Entry 8HEE (electron microscopy, 3.20 A resolution); this record covers chains A and O of the 15 polymer chains in the assembly.

# Chain A
Protein: VP1 of capsid protein
Organism: Foot-and-mouth disease virus
Chain sequence (211 residues; each row starts with the number of its first residue):
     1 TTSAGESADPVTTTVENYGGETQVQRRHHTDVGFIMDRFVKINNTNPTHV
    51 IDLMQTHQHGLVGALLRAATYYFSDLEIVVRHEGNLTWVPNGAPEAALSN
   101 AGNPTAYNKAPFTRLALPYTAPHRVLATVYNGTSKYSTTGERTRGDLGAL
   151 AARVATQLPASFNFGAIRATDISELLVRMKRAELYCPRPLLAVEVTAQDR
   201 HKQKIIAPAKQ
Unresolved in the structure: 1-24, 137-155, 211

# Chain O
Protein: VP3 of capsid protein
Organism: Foot-and-mouth disease virus
Chain sequence (221 residues; row label = number of the first residue in the row):
     1 GIVPVACSDGYGGLVTTDPKTADPVYGKVYNPPRTNYPGRFTNLLDVAEA
    51 CPTFLCFDDGKPYVVTREDEQRLLAKFDVSLAAKHMSNTYLSGIAQYYAQ
   101 YSGTINLHFMFTGSTDSKARYMVAYVPPGVETPPDTPERAAHCIHAEWDT
   151 GLNSKFTFSIPYVSAADYAYTASDVAETTNVQGWVCIYQITHGKAQNDTL
   201 VVSVSAGKDFELRLPIDPRTQ

# Chain A / chain O interface
Pairs across the interface - 112 pairs, chain A then chain O:
  Q25(A) with D209(O); E211(O)
  R26(A) with Y168(O), hydrogen bond; E211(O), hydrogen bond (backbone-side chain)
  R27(A) with N43(O), hydrogen bond (backbone-side chain); L45(O); D46(O), salt bridge; E49(O), salt bridge; G207(O), hydrogen bond (side chain-backbone); K208(O); F210(O), hydrogen bond (side chain-backbone); E211(O)
  H29(A) with Y98(O), hydrogen bond (backbone-side chain); L212(O); R213(O), hydrogen bond (side chain-backbone); P215(O)
  T30(A) with N43(O), hydrogen bond; L44(O), hydrogen bond (backbone-backbone); L45(O); Y98(O)
  D31(A) with T42(O); N43(O), hydrogen bond
  V32(A) with F41(O); T42(O), hydrogen bond (backbone-backbone)
  I35(A) with Y98(O); P215(O), hydrophobic
  R38(A) with T16(O)
  F39(A) with T16(O), hydrogen bond (backbone-backbone)
  H59(A) with Y97(O), hydrogen bond (backbone-side chain); R219(O)
  G60(A) with Y97(O); Q221(O)
  L61(A) with Y97(O), hydrophobic; I216(O); D217(O)
  A64(A) with Y97(O)
  L65(A) with L44(O), hydrophobic
  Y71(A) with Y37(O)
  F73(A) with N31(O); R34(O)
  E77(A) with T21(O); A22(O), hydrogen bond (side chain-backbone)
  V79(A) with L14(O), hydrophobic
  W88(A) with Y26(O), hydrophobic
  P90(A) with Y26(O)
  P104(A) with V25(O); Y26(O), hydrophobic
  F112(A) with L14(O), hydrophobic
  R114(A) with L14(O); D18(O), salt bridge; K20(O), hydrogen bond (side chain-backbone); T21(O); A22(O); D23(O)
  L115(A) with A22(O); D23(O); V25(O), hydrophobic
  A116(A) with A22(O); D23(O), hydrogen bond (backbone-backbone); P24(O), hydrophobic; V25(O), hydrogen bond (backbone-backbone)
  L117(A) with V25(O), hydrophobic
  P118(A) with Y26(O); V29(O), hydrophobic
  Y119(A) with V29(O); N31(O)
  P122(A) with P32(O)
  R124(A) with P33(O); Y37(O)
  V125(A) with Y37(O)
  R178(A) with T17(O); D18(O), salt bridge
  E183(A) with R34(O), salt bridge; R40(O)
  L184(A) with R40(O); F41(O), hydrophobic
  Y185(A) with R34(O); Y37(O), hydrophobic; P38(O); G39(O); R40(O); F41(O)
  C186(A) with G39(O), hydrogen bond (backbone-backbone)
  P187(A) with F41(O)
  R188(A) with Y90(O)
  L190(A) with Y90(O), hydrophobic
  L191(A) with Q96(O), hydrogen bond (backbone-side chain)
  A192(A) with S87(O); Q96(O)
  V193(A) with S87(O); Q96(O); R219(O)
  E194(A) with S87(O)
  Q198(A) with K84(O)
  D199(A) with K84(O), hydrogen bond (backbone-backbone)
  R200(A) with D78(O), salt bridge; S80(O); A82(O); A83(O); V181(O)
  H201(A) with A82(O), hydrogen bond (backbone-backbone); S173(O)
  K202(A) with D174(O); V175(O)
  Q203(A) with A172(O); S173(O); D174(O); V175(O)
  K204(A) with V175(O)
  I205(A) with Y170(O), hydrophobic; A172(O); D174(O), hydrogen bond (backbone-side chain)
Also at the interface, not in a pair above, chain A (59 interface residues in all): H57, A68, A69, D75, H123, L176, V195
Also at the interface, not in a pair above, chain O (63 interface residues in all): P19, V47, T89, S92, G93, L214, T220

# Summary
The interface between chain A and chain O involves 59 residues on one side and 63 on the other, with 22
hydrogen bonds and 6 salt bridges. Among the polar pairs are R27(A)-D46(O), R27(A)-E49(O) and R114(A)-D18(O).
Chain A is VP1 of capsid protein and chain O is VP3 of capsid protein, both from Foot-and-mouth disease virus;
the structure, Pentamer of FMDV (A/TUR/14/98), was determined by electron microscopy (same publication as
8HBI, 8HEG, 8HBG and 8HBJ).
